PDB entry 7MFZ | X-ray diffraction, 2.49 A resolution | chains B and C of the 3 polymer chains in the assembly

[Chain B (and C)]
Name: Retinol-binding protein 2
Source organism: Homo sapiens
Notes: chain C of this document is another copy of the same molecule, construct and numbering; everything in this record applies to it too
UniProtKB: P50120 (RET2_HUMAN); residues 1-133 here correspond to UniProt positions 2-134 (UniProt number = residue number + 1)
Chain sequence (133 residues; row label = number of the first residue in the row):
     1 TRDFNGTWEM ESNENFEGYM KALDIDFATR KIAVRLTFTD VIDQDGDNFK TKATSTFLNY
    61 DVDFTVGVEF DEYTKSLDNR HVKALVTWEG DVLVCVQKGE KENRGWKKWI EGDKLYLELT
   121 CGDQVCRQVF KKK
Sequence notes: engineered mutation Phe-4 (Gln5 in P50120), Phe-38 (Gln39 in P50120), Asp-40 (Lys41 in P50120), Ala-53 (Thr54 in P50120), Leu-58 (Arg59 in P50120), Lys-108 (Gln109 in P50120)
Glycans and other covalent adducts: 1-(4-{5-[(2E)-but-2-en-2-yl]thiophen-2-yl}phenyl)azetidine (ZFP) linked to Lys-108
Small-molecule neighbours: ZFP (1-(4-{5-[(2E)-but-2-en-2-yl]thiophen-2-yl}phenyl)azetidine): Arg-35, Tyr-60, Ser-76, Leu-77, Trp-106, Leu-117, Leu-119
What the authors report for this chain:
  - binding site for ZFP: Asp-40

[Chain B / chain C interface]
Contacting residue pairs - 88 pairs, chain B then chain C:
  Phe-27(B) / Asp-26(C)
  Ala-28(B) / Ala-28(C)  hydrophobic
  Lys-31(B) / Asp-26(C)  salt bridge
  Lys-31(B) / Thr-29(C)
  Ile-32(B) / Ile-32(C)  hydrophobic
  Arg-35(B) / Thr-29(C)  hydrogen bond
  Phe-57(B) / Leu-36(C)  hydrophobic
  Phe-57(B) / Ser-55(C)
  Phe-57(B) / Phe-57(C)  hydrophobic
  Asn-59(B) / Ala-53(C)
  Asn-59(B) / Thr-54(C)  hydrogen bond
  Tyr-60(B) / Lys-52(C)
  Tyr-60(B) / Ala-53(C)  hydrogen bond (backbone-backbone)
  Asp-61(B) / Thr-51(C)
  Asp-61(B) / Lys-52(C)  salt bridge
  Val-62(B) / Thr-51(C)  hydrogen bond (backbone-side chain)
  Asp-63(B) / Phe-49(C)
  Asp-63(B) / Lys-50(C)
  Asp-63(B) / Thr-51(C)
  Phe-64(B) / Asp-47(C)
  Phe-64(B) / Asn-48(C)
  Phe-64(B) / Phe-49(C)  hydrogen bond (backbone-backbone)
  Thr-65(B) / Asp-47(C)
  Thr-65(B) / Asn-48(C)  hydrogen bond
  Val-66(B) / Asp-47(C)  hydrogen bond (backbone-backbone)
  Val-66(B) / Phe-49(C)  hydrophobic
  Leu-77(B) / Ile-25(C)
  Asp-78(B) / Leu-23(C)
  Asp-78(B) / Ile-25(C)
  Arg-80(B) / Leu-23(C)  hydrogen bond (side chain-backbone)
  Arg-80(B) / Asp-24(C)  salt bridge
  Trp-88(B) / Arg-2(C)
  Trp-88(B) / Phe-4(C)  hydrophobic
  Trp-88(B) / Asp-47(C)  hydrogen bond
  Gly-90(B) / Arg-2(C)
  Asp-91(B) / Thr-1(C)
  Asp-91(B) / Arg-2(C)
  Leu-93(B) / Phe-49(C)  hydrophobic
  Lys-101(B) / Ala-22(C)  hydrogen bond (side chain-backbone)
  Lys-101(B) / Asp-24(C)  salt bridge
  Arg-104(B) / Leu-23(C)
  Lys-108(B) / Phe-4(C)
  Ile-110(B) / Thr-1(C)
  Ile-110(B) / Phe-4(C)  hydrophobic
  Ile-110(B) / Trp-8(C)  hydrophobic
  Asp-113(B) / Trp-8(C)
  Lys-114(B) / Glu-11(C)  salt bridge
  Leu-115(B) / Phe-4(C)  hydrophobic
  Leu-115(B) / Trp-8(C)  hydrophobic
  Leu-115(B) / Ile-42(C)  hydrophobic
  Leu-119(B) / Tyr-19(C)  hydrophobic
  Thr-120(B) / Tyr-19(C)
  Cys-121(B) / Tyr-19(C)  hydrophobic
  Cys-121(B) / Ala-22(C)
  Cys-121(B) / Leu-23(C)  hydrophobic
  Gln-124(B) / Asn-15(C)  hydrogen bond
  Gln-124(B) / Gly-18(C)
  Gln-124(B) / Tyr-19(C)
  Val-125(B) / Asn-15(C)
  Cys-126(B) / Asn-13(C)  hydrogen bond
  Cys-126(B) / Glu-14(C)  hydrogen bond (side chain-backbone)
  Cys-126(B) / Asn-15(C)
  Cys-126(B) / Phe-16(C)  hydrophobic
  Cys-126(B) / Tyr-19(C)  hydrophobic
  Arg-127(B) / Asn-13(C)
  Arg-127(B) / Glu-14(C)  hydrogen bond (backbone-backbone)
  Gln-128(B) / Met-10(C)
  Gln-128(B) / Ser-12(C)
  Gln-128(B) / Asn-13(C)  hydrogen bond
  Gln-128(B) / Phe-16(C)
  Val-129(B) / Met-10(C)
  Val-129(B) / Glu-11(C)  hydrogen bond (backbone-backbone)
  Val-129(B) / Ser-12(C)  hydrogen bond (backbone-backbone)
  Phe-130(B) / Trp-8(C)
  Phe-130(B) / Glu-9(C)
  Phe-130(B) / Met-10(C)
  Phe-130(B) / Phe-38(C)
  Phe-130(B) / Asp-40(C)
  Lys-131(B) / Thr-7(C)
  Lys-131(B) / Trp-8(C)
  Lys-131(B) / Glu-9(C)  hydrogen bond (backbone-backbone)
  Lys-131(B) / Glu-11(C)
  Lys-132(B) / Asn-5(C)  hydrogen bond (side chain-backbone)
  Lys-132(B) / Gly-6(C)
  Lys-132(B) / Thr-7(C)
  Lys-132(B) / Trp-8(C)
  Lys-133(B) / Thr-7(C)  hydrogen bond (backbone-backbone)
  Lys-133(B) / Glu-9(C)
Interface residues without a listed pair, chain B (42 interface residues in all): Trp-109
Interface residues without a listed pair, chain C (41 interface residues in all): Asp-3, Gln-44

[Summary]
The interface between chain B and chain C involves 42 residues on one side and 41 on the other, with 20
hydrogen bonds and 5 salt bridges. Polar pairs include Lys-31(B)/Asp-26(C), Asp-61(B)/Lys-52(C) and
Arg-80(B)/Asp-24(C). Compound ZFP is covalently linked to Lys-108(B). From the paper: a binding site for ZFP
at Asp-40(B).
Chain B and chain C are both Retinol-binding protein 2 (Homo sapiens); the structure, The Crystal Structure of
Domain-Swapped Trimer Q108K:K40D:T53A:R58L:Q38F:Q4F Mutant of HCRBPII Bound with LizFluor3 Chromophore Showing
Excited ..., was determined by X-ray diffraction, deposited together with 7LSQ, 7MFX and 7MFY.
